Entry 4DJU (X-ray diffraction, 1.80 A resolution); this record covers chain A.

Chain A:
Molecule: Beta-secretase 1
Organism: Homo sapiens
Notes: EC 3.4.23.46
UniProt: P56817 (BACE1_HUMAN); residue numbers follow UniProt; this construct covers 41-454
Chain sequence (414 residues; row label = number of the first residue in the row):
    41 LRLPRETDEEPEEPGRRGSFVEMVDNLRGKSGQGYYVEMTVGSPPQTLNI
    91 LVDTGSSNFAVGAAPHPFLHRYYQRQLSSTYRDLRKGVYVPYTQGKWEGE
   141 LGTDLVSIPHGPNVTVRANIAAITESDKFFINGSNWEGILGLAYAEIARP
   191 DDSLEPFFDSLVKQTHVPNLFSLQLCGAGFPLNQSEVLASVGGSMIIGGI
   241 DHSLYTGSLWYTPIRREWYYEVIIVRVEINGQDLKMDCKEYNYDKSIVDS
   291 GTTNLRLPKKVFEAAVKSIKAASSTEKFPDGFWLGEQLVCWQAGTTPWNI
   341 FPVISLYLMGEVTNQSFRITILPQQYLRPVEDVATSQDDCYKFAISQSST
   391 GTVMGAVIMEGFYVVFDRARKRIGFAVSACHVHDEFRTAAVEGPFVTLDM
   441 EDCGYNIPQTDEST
Disordered / not traced: 41-57, 448-454
Disulfides: Cys216-Cys420, Cys278-Cys443, Cys330-Cys380
Small-molecule neighbours: 2-imino-3-methyl-5 (0KK; (2E)-2-imino-3-methyl-5,5-diphenylimidazolidin-4-one): Leu91, Asp93, Gly95, Ser96, Val130, Tyr132, Trp137, Phe169, Trp176, Ile179, Asp289, Gly291, Thr292
Curated features (UniProtKB/Swiss-Prot):
  - active site: Asp93, Asp289
  - modified residue (N6-acetyllysine): Lys126, Lys275, Lys279, Lys285, Lys299, Lys300, Lys307
  - glycosylation (N-linked (GlcNAc...) asparagine): Asn153, Asn172, Asn223, Asn354
  - mutagenesis: Asp93 (D93N: Decreases beta-cleaved soluble APP production), Asp284 (D284N: Almost abolishes beta-cleaved soluble APP production)

Overview:
Ligands of chain A: 2-imino-3-methyl-5. UniProt lists active-site residues Asp93 and Asp289 and 2 mutagenesis
sites.
Chain A is Beta-secretase 1 (Homo sapiens); the structure, Structure of BACE Bound to
2-imino-3-methyl-5,5-diphenylimidazolidin-4-one, was determined by X-ray diffraction together with 4DJV, 4DJW,
4DJX and 4DJY from the same study.
